PDB entry 5UM8 | X-ray diffraction, 3.94 A resolution | chains G and D of the 6 polymer chains in the assembly

Chain G:
Name: glycoprotein gp120
Organism: Human immunodeficiency virus 1
Chain sequence (485 residues; numbered 31 to 517 plus 8 insertion-coded residues; 10 numbers in that range are skipped by the numbering (no residue carries them; nothing is unmodelled there); the number before each row is that of its first residue; a row labelled like 186A-186D holds insertion residues (186A, then the next letters in order)):
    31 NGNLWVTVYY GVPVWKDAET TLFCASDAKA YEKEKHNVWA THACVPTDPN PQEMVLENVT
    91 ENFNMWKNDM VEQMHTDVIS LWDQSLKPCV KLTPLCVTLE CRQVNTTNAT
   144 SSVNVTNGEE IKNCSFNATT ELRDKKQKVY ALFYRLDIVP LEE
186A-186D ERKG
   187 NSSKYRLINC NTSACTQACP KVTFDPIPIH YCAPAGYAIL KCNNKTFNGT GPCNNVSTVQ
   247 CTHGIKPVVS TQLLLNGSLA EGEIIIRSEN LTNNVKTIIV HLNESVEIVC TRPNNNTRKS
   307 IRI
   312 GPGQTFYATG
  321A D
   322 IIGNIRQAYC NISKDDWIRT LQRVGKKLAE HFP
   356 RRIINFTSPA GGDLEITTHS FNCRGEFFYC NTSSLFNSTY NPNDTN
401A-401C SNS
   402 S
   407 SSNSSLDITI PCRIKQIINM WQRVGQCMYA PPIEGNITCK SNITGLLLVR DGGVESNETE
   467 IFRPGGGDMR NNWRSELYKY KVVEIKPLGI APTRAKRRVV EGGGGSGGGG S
Unresolved in the structure: 31, 144-146, 401A-401C, 511-517
Disulfide bonds: Cys54-Cys74, Cys119-Cys205, Cys126-Cys196, Cys131-Cys157, Cys201-Cys433, Cys218-Cys247, Cys228-Cys239, Cys296-Cys331, Cys378-Cys445, Cys385-Cys418
Covalently attached groups: glycan linked to Asn88, Asn262, Asn332; N-acetylglucosamine (NAG) linked to Asn156, Asn160, Asn197, Asn230, Asn234, Asn241, Asn276, Asn289, Asn301, Asn360, Asn386, Asn392, Asn398, Asn442, Asn448, Asn463
Reported in the primary citation:
  - post-translational modification sites: Asn156, Asn301, Asn332
  - post-translational modification sites: Asn138, Asn147, Asn230, Asn241, Asn289 (proposed by the authors, not directly observed)
  - contacts within the chain: Asp47-Lys487, Glu49-Asp99, Asn425-Arg429, Thr202-Gln432, Gly32-Arg500, Leu34-Arg500
  - self-association interface (contacts with another copy of this molecule); pairs are residue here / residue on that copy: Leu165-Thr128, Leu165-Cys126

Chain D:
Name: Fab 35022 heavy chain
Organism: Homo sapiens
Notes: antibody fragment or engineered binder
Chain sequence (240 residues; each row starts with the number of its first residue; a row labelled like 72A-72H holds insertion residues (72A, then the next letters in order)):
     1 EGQLVQSGAE LKKPGASVKI SCKTSGYRFN FYHINWIRQT AGRGPEWMGW IS
   52A P
    53 YSGDKNLAPA FQDRVIMTTD
72A-72H TEVPVTSF
    73 TSTGAAYMEI
82A-82C RNL
    83 KFDDTGTYFC AKGLLRDG
100A-100F SSTWLP
   101 YLWGQGTLLT VSSASTKGPS VFPLAPSSKS TSGGTAALGC LVKDYFPEPV TVSWNSGALT
   161 SGVHTFPAVL QSSGLYSLSS VVTVPSSSLG TQTYICNVNH KPSNTKVDKR VEPKSCDKGL
   221 EV
Disulfide bonds: Cys22-Cys92, Cys140-Cys196
Residues lining bound ligands: N-acetylglucosamine (NAG; 2-acetamido-2-deoxy-beta-D-glucopyranose): Glu1, Tyr32, Lys94, Gly95, Leu96, Tyr101

Chain G / chain D interface:
Residue-residue contacts (14; chain G residue first):
  Glu87(G) - Tyr53(D)  hydrogen bond
  Asn88(G) - Arg28(D)
  Asn88(G) - Phe31(D)
  Asn88(G) - Tyr53(D)
  Asn88(G) - Arg98(D)
  Thr90(G) - Arg28(D)  hydrogen bond
  Thr90(G) - Pro72D(D)
  Thr90(G) - Thr72F(D)
  Thr90(G) - Ser72G(D)
  Asn92(G) - Ser72G(D)
  Pro238(G) - Val72E(D)
  Pro238(G) - Thr72F(D)
  Asn240(G) - Glu72B(D)
  Asn240(G) - Pro72D(D)
Interface residues without a listed pair, chain G (7 interface residues in all): Val89

Summary:
The interface between chain G and chain D involves 7 residues on one side and 9 on the other, with 2 hydrogen
bonds. Polar pairs include Glu87(G)-Tyr53(D) and Thr90(G)-Arg28(D). Chain D binds N-acetylglucosamine. The
paper reports modification sites Asn156(G), Asn301(G) and Asn332(G) among others; a self-association interface
involving Leu165(G).
Chain G is glycoprotein gp120 (Human immunodeficiency virus 1) and chain D is Fab 35022 heavy chain (Homo
sapiens); the structure, Crystal structure of HIV-1 envelope trimer 16055 NFL TD CC (T569G) in complex with
Fabs 35022 ..., was determined by X-ray diffraction.
